PDB entry 7ZHJ | electron microscopy, 3.53 A resolution | chains C and A of the 33 polymer chains in the assembly

[Chain C (and A)]
Molecule: Tail tube protein
From: Escherichia phage T5
Notes: chain A of this document is another copy of the same molecule, construct and numbering; everything in this record applies to it too
UniProt: Q6QGE2 (TUBE_BPT5); numbering as in UniProt (aligned over 1-464)
Sequence (464 residues; row label = number of the first residue in the row):
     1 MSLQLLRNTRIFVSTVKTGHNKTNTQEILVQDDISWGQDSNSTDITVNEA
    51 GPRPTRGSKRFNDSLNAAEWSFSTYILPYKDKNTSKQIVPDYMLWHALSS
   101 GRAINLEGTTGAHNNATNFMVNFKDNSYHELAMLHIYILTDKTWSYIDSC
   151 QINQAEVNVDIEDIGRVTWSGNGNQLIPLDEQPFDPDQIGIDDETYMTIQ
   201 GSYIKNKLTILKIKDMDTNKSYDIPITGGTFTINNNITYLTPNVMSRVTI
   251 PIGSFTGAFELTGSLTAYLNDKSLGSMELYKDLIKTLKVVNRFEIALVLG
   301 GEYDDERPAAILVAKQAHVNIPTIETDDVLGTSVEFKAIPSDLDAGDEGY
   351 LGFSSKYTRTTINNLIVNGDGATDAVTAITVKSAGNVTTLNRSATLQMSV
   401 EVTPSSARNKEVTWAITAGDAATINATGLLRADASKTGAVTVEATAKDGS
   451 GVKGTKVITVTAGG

[Interface between chain C and chain A]
Pairs across the interface - 67 pairs, chain C then chain A:
  N126(C) - R56(A)  hydrogen bond (backbone-side chain)
  S127(C) - R53(A)  hydrogen bond (backbone-side chain)
  S127(C) - P54(A)  hydrogen bond (side chain-backbone)
  Y128(C) - R53(A)
  Y128(C) - P54(A)
  Y128(C) - R56(A)
  H129(C) - E49(A)
  H129(C) - G51(A)  hydrogen bond (side chain-backbone)
  H129(C) - P54(A)
  L131(C) - R56(A)
  N235(C) - R56(A)  hydrogen bond
  T256(C) - R56(A)
  G257(C) - R56(A)
  A258(C) - T46(A)
  F259(C) - R56(A)
  F259(C) - S58(A)  hydrogen bond (backbone-side chain)
  L269(C) - L3(A)
  N270(C) - M1(A)
  N270(C) - L3(A)
  D271(C) - M1(A)  hydrogen bond (side chain-backbone)
  D271(C) - S2(A)  hydrogen bond (side chain-backbone)
  K272(C) - M1(A)
  M277(C) - P178(A)  hydrophobic
  L287(C) - V248(A)  hydrophobic
  K288(C) - N62(A)  hydrogen bond (backbone-side chain)
  K288(C) - R247(A)
  V289(C) - F61(A)
  V289(C) - N62(A)  hydrogen bond (backbone-backbone)
  V289(C) - S246(A)
  V289(C) - V248(A)  hydrophobic
  V290(C) - F61(A)  hydrophobic
  N291(C) - N62(A)  hydrogen bond
  H318(C) - R60(A)  hydrogen bond (side chain-backbone)
  H318(C) - F61(A)
  H318(C) - N62(A)
  N320(C) - S42(A)  hydrogen bond
  N320(C) - R60(A)
  N320(C) - N62(A)
  I321(C) - S40(A)
  P322(C) - Q38(A)
  T323(C) - G37(A)
  T323(C) - Q38(A)  hydrogen bond (side chain-backbone)
  T323(C) - D39(A)
  I324(C) - W36(A)
  T326(C) - I34(A)
  T326(C) - S35(A)  hydrogen bond
  T326(C) - W36(A)
  D327(C) - L6(A)
  D328(C) - L5(A)
  D328(C) - L6(A)  hydrogen bond (backbone-backbone)
  V329(C) - Q4(A)
  V329(C) - L5(A)  hydrophobic
  L330(C) - Q4(A)  hydrogen bond (backbone-backbone)
  E335(C) - R60(A)  salt bridge
  K337(C) - S58(A)  hydrogen bond
  K337(C) - R60(A)
  I339(C) - S58(A)
  I339(C) - R60(A)
  P340(C) - S58(A)
  L343(C) - V47(A)  hydrophobic
  L343(C) - T55(A)
  L343(C) - R56(A)
  L343(C) - G57(A)
  L343(C) - S58(A)
  L343(C) - K59(A)
  D344(C) - T55(A)
  E348(C) - S58(A)
Interface residues without a listed pair, chain C (46 interface residues in all): N234, T262, Y268, Y280, K281, I284, V319, F336
Interface residues without a listed pair, chain A (37 interface residues in all): D44, A50, P52, L65, L176

[Summary]
Chain C and chain A form an interface of 46 and 37 residues respectively; the contacts include 18 hydrogen
bonds and 1 salt bridge. Polar contacts include E335(C)-R60(A), N126(C)-R56(A) and S127(C)-R53(A).
Chain C and chain A are both Tail tube protein (Escherichia phage T5); the structure, Tail tip of siphophage
T5 : tip proteins, was determined by electron microscopy together with 7QG9, 7ZN2, 7ZN4, 7ZQB and 7ZQP from
the same study.
